Entry 6HU9 (electron microscopy, 3.35 A resolution); this record covers chains m and t of the 44 polymer chains in the assembly.

== Chain m ==
Name: Cytochrome c oxidase subunit 1
From: Saccharomyces cerevisiae (strain ATCC 204508 / S288c)
Notes: EC 1.9.3.1
UniProt: P00401 (COX1_YEAST); residues 1-534 here = UniProt positions 1-534
Chain sequence (534 residues; row label = number of the first residue in the row):
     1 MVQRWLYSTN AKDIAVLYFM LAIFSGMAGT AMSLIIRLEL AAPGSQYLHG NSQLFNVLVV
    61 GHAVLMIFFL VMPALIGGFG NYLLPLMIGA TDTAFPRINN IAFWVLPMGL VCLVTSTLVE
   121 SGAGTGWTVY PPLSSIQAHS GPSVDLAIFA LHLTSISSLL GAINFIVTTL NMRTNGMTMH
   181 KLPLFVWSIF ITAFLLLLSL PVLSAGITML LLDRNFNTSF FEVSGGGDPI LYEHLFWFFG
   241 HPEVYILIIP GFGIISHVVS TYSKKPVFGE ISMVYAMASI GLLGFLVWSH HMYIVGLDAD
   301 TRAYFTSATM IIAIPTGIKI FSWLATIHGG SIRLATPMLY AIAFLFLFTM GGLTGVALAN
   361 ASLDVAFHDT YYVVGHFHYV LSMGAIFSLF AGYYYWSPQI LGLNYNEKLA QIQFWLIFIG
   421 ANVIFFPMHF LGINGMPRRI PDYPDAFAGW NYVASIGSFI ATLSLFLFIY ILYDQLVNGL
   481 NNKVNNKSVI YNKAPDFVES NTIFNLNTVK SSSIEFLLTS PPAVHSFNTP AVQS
Bound ions: Ca2+: Glu-39, Ala-42, Gly-44; heme a Fe site 1: His-62, His-378; Cu ion: His-241, His-290, His-291; Mg2+: Asp-369 (shared with 1 residue of chain n); heme a Fe site 2 near His-376 (its only coordinating residue here)
Small-molecule neighbours:
  - heme a (HEA), molecule 1: Phe-19, Ile-23, Gly-26, Met-27, Thr-30, Ser-33, Ile-36, Arg-37, Leu-40, Val-59, His-62, Ala-63, Met-66, Ile-67, Leu-70, Val-71, Gly-126, Trp-127, Tyr-371, Phe-377, His-378, Leu-381, Ser-382, Ile-386, Leu-389, Phe-390, Tyr-393, Ile-417, Ile-424, Phe-425, Met-428, Arg-438, Arg-439, Ile-440, Ser-458, Ala-461, Leu-465, Phe-468
  - heme a (HEA), molecule 2: Trp-127, Thr-128, Trp-237, Val-244, Tyr-245, Ile-248, His-290, His-291, Tyr-293, Thr-309, Ile-312, Ala-313, Thr-316, Gly-317, Ile-320, Phe-321, Phe-348, Thr-349, Gly-352, Leu-353, Gly-355, Val-356, Leu-358, Ala-359, Asp-364, His-368, Asp-369, Val-373, His-376, Phe-377, Val-380, Leu-381, Arg-438, Arg-439
  - 1,2-diacyl-sn-glycero-3-phoshocholine (PCF): Gln-46, Tyr-452, Ile-456
Curated features (UniProtKB/Swiss-Prot):
  - binding site (Ca(2+)): Glu-39, Ala-42, Gly-44, Pro-441
  - binding site (Fe(II)-heme a): His-62, His-378
  - binding site (Cu cation): His-241, His-290, His-291
  - binding site (O2): Tyr-245
  - binding site (Mg(2+)): His-368, Asp-369
  - binding site (heme a3): His-376
  - cross-link: His-241 to Tyr-245 (1'-histidyl-3'-tyrosine (His-Tyr))
What the authors report for this chain:
  - post-translational modification sites: Tyr-245

== Chain t ==
Name: Cytochrome c oxidase polypeptide VIII, mitochondrial
From: Saccharomyces cerevisiae (strain ATCC 204508 / S288c)
Notes: EC 1.9.3.1
UniProt: P04039 (COX8_YEAST); residues 28-74 here = UniProt positions 28-74
Chain sequence (47 residues; numbered 28 to 74; the number before each row is that of its first residue):
    28 VHFKDGVYEN IPFKVKGRKT PYALSHFGFF AIGFAVPFVA CYVQLKK

== How chain m and chain t interact ==
Contacting residue pairs - 67 pairs, chain m then chain t:
  Met-1(m) with Pro-39(t)
  Arg-4(m) with Phe-30(t); Glu-36(t), hydrogen bond (side chain-backbone); Asn-37(t)
  Trp-5(m) with Asn-37(t); Ile-38(t); Pro-39(t)
  Val-16(m) with Asn-37(t)
  Met-20(m) with Pro-39(t), hydrophobic; Phe-40(t), hydrophobic; Phe-56(t)
  Ile-23(m) with Phe-57(t), hydrophobic
  Phe-24(m) with Phe-56(t), hydrophobic; Ile-59(t), hydrophobic; Gly-60(t)
  Met-27(m) with Phe-57(t); Phe-61(t), hydrophobic
  Ala-28(m) with Gly-60(t); Pro-64(t)
  Ala-31(m) with Phe-61(t); Pro-64(t), hydrophobic
  Met-32(m) with Pro-64(t), hydrophobic
  Leu-34(m) with Phe-61(t), hydrophobic
  Ile-35(m) with Phe-65(t), hydrophobic
  Asn-51(m) with Gln-71(t); Leu-72(t)
  Leu-54(m) with Cys-68(t), hydrophobic; Gln-71(t); Leu-72(t), hydrophobic
  Leu-58(m) with Cys-68(t), hydrophobic
  Tyr-82(m) with Asn-37(t), hydrogen bond
  Thr-117(m) with Ala-67(t); Gln-71(t), hydrogen bond (backbone-side chain)
  Leu-118(m) with Val-70(t); Gln-71(t); Lys-74(t), hydrogen bond (backbone-side chain)
  Val-119(m) with Gln-71(t); Lys-74(t)
  Glu-120(m) with Lys-74(t), hydrogen bond (backbone-side chain)
  Ser-121(m) with Gln-71(t)
  Ile-400(m) with Asn-37(t), hydrogen bond (backbone-side chain)
  Leu-401(m) with Val-34(t); Ile-38(t), hydrophobic
  Leu-403(m) with Tyr-35(t), hydrophobic
  Phe-466(m) with Phe-61(t), hydrophobic
  Ile-469(m) with His-53(t); Phe-54(t); Phe-57(t), hydrophobic
  Leu-472(m) with His-53(t); Phe-57(t), hydrophobic
  Tyr-473(m) with Tyr-49(t), hydrophobic; Ala-50(t), hydrophobic; His-53(t); Phe-54(t), hydrophobic
  Leu-476(m) with Tyr-35(t), hydrogen bond (backbone-side chain); Val-42(t); Tyr-49(t); His-53(t)
  Val-477(m) with Lys-43(t), hydrogen bond (backbone-side chain); Tyr-49(t), hydrophobic
  Leu-480(m) with Val-34(t), hydrophobic
  Pro-521(m) with Gly-33(t); Val-34(t); Asn-37(t)
  Val-524(m) with Val-28(t); Phe-30(t), hydrophobic
  His-525(m) with His-29(t)
Interface residues without a listed pair, chain m (43 interface residues in all): Asp-13, Leu-17, Leu-48, His-49, Val-114, Tyr-470, Pro-522, Ala-523
Interface residues without a listed pair, chain t (33 interface residues in all): Lys-31, Asp-32, Val-63

== Overview ==
Chain m and chain t form an interface of 43 and 33 residues respectively; the contacts include 8 hydrogen
bonds. Polar contacts include Arg-4(m)/Glu-36(t), Tyr-82(m)/Asn-37(t) and Thr-117(m)/Gln-71(t). Ligands of
chain m: heme a and 1,2-diacyl-sn-glycero-3-phoshocholine. The paper reports a modification site at
Tyr-245(m).
Here chain m is Cytochrome c oxidase subunit 1 and chain t is Cytochrome c oxidase polypeptide VIII,
mitochondrial, both from Saccharomyces cerevisiae (strain ATCC 204508 / S288c). Entry 6HU9 (III2-IV2
mitochondrial respiratory supercomplex from S. cerevisiae) was determined by electron microscopy.
